PDB entry 7YU8 | electron microscopy, 5.60 A resolution (low resolution: residue-level contacts below are approximate; hydrogen-bond / salt-bridge calls are withheld) | chains A and S of the 5 polymer chains in the assembly

Chain A:
Molecule: Guanine nucleotide-binding protein G(i) subunit alpha-1
Organism: Homo sapiens
UniProt: P63096 (GNAI1_HUMAN); residue numbers follow UniProt; this construct covers 1-354
Sequence (354 residues; row label = number of the first residue in the row):
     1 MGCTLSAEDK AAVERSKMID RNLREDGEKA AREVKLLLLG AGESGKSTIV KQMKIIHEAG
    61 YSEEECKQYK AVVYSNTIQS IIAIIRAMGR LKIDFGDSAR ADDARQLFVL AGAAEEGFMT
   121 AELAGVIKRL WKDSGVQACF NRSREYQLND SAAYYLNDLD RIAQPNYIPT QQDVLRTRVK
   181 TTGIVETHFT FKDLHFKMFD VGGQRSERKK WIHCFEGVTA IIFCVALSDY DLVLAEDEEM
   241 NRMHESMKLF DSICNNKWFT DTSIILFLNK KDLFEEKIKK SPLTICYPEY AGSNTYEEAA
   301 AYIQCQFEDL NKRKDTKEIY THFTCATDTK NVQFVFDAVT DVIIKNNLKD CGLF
Unresolved in the structure: 1-5, 55-181
UniProt features mapped onto this chain:
  - region: Lys35 to Thr48 (G1 motif), Asp173 to Thr181 (G2 motif), Phe196 to Arg205 (G3 motif), Ile265 to Asp272 (G4 motif), Thr324 to Thr329 (G5 motif)
  - binding site (GTP): Glu43 to Thr48, Ser151, Leu175 to Thr181, Asp200 to Gln204, Asn269 to Asp272, Ala326
  - binding site (Mg(2+)): Ser47, Thr181
  - modified residue: Arg178 (ADP-ribosylarginine), Gln204 (Deamidated glutamine), Cys351 (ADP-ribosylcysteine)
  - lipidation: Gly2 (N-myristoyl glycine), Cys3 (S-palmitoyl cysteine)
  - natural variant: Gly40 (G40C: In NEDHISB; G40R: In NEDHISB), Gly45 (G45D: In NEDHISB), Thr48 (T48I: In NEDHISB; T48K: In NEDHISB), Gln52 (Q52P: In NEDHISB), Ser75 (deletion: In NEDHISB; uncertain significance), Gln172 (deletion: In NEDHISB), Asp173 (D173V: In NEDHISB), Glu186 to Phe189 (deletion: In NEDHISB; uncertain significance), Cys224 (C224Y: In NEDHISB), Lys270 (K270N: In NEDHISB; K270R: In NEDHISB), Asp272 (D272G: In NEDHISB), Ala326 (A326P: In NEDHISB), 1 further natural variant entry in UniProt
  - mutagenesis: Gly42 (G42R: Abolishes switch to an activated conformation and dissociation from beta and gamma subunits upon GTP binding. Abolishes interaction with RGS family members), Glu116 (E116L: Enhances interaction (inactive GDP-bound) with RGS14), Gln147 (Q147L: Enhances interaction (inactive GDP-bound) with RGS14), Glu245 (E245L: Enhances interaction (inactive GDP-bound) with RGS14)

Chain S:
Molecule: scFv16
Organism: Mus musculus
Notes: antibody fragment or engineered binder
Sequence (260 residues; numbered 1 to 260; the number before each row is that of its first residue):
     1 DVQLVESGGG LVQPGGSRKL SCSASGFAFS SFGMHWVRQA PEKGLEWVAY ISSGSGTIYY
    61 ADTVKGRFTI SRDDPKNTLF LQMTSLRSED TAMYYCVRSI YYYGSSPFDF WGQGTTLTVS
   121 SGGGGSGGGG SGGGGSDIVM TQATSSVPVT PGESVSISCR SSKSLLHSNG NTYLYWFLQR
   181 PGQSPQLLIY RMSNLASGVP DRFSGSGSGT AFTLTISRLE AEDVGVYYCM QHLEYPLTFG
   241 AGTKLELKAA AASSEDLYFQ
Unresolved in the structure: 1, 122-135, 248-260

How chain A and chain S interact:
Contacting residue pairs - 13 pairs, chain A then chain S:
  Ser6(A) - His167(S)
  Ser6(A) - Tyr173(S)
  Ala7(A) - His232(S)
  Ala7(A) - Leu233(S)
  Glu8(A) - Tyr173(S)
  Ala11(A) - Tyr101(S)
  Ala12(A) - Tyr101(S)
  Glu14(A) - Ser52(S)
  Glu14(A) - Gly56(S)
  Glu14(A) - Thr57(S)
  Arg15(A) - Ile100(S)
  Arg15(A) - Tyr101(S)
  Arg15(A) - Tyr102(S)
Also at the interface, not in a pair above, chain A (8 interface residues in all): Met18
Also at the interface, not in a pair above, chain S (14 interface residues in all): Tyr50, Ser53, Glu234, Tyr235

Summary:
8 residues of chain A face 14 of chain S across their interface. Curated annotation (UniProt) lists 24
GTP-binding residues, Mg2+-binding residues Ser47(A) and Thr181(A) and 4 mutagenesis sites on chain A.
Chain A is Guanine nucleotide-binding protein G(i) subunit alpha-1 (Homo sapiens) and chain S is scFv16 (Mus
musculus); the structure, Human Lysophosphatidic Acid Receptor 1-Gi complex bound to ONO-0740556, state4, was
determined by electron microscopy, deposited together with 7YU3, 7YU4, 7YU5, 7YU6 and 7YU7.
